Entry 1UWX (X-ray diffraction, 2.20 A resolution); this record covers chains H and P of the 4 polymer chains in the assembly.

# Chain H
Protein: Antibody
Source organism: Mus musculus
Notes: fragment: residues 1-215 (fab fragment, heavy chain); antibody fragment or engineered binder
Sequence (225 residues; numbered 1 to 215 plus 10 insertion-coded residues; the number before each row is that of its first residue; a row labelled like 82A-82C holds insertion residues (82A, then the next letters in order)):
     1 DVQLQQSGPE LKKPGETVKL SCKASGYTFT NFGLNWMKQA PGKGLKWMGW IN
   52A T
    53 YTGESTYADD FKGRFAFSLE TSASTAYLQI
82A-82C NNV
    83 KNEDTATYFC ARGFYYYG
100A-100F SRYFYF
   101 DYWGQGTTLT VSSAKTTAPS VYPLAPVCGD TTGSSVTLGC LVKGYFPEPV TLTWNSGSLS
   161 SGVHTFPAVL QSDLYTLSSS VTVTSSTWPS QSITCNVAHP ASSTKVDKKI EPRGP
Unresolved in the structure: 1, 128-133
Disulfides: Cys22-Cys92, Cys140-Cys195

# Chain P
Protein: Class 1 outer membrane protein variable region 2
UniProt: Q51220 (Q51220); residues 1-13 here correspond to UniProt positions 16-28 (UniProt number = residue number + 15)
Sequence (13 residues; numbered 1 to 13; the number before each row is that of its first residue):
     1 HFVQQTPKSQ PTL

# Chain H / chain P interface
Pairs across the interface - 22 pairs, chain H then chain P:
  Thr30(H) with Gln5(P), hydrogen bond (backbone-side chain)
  Asn31(H) with Gln5(P), hydrogen bond (backbone-side chain)
  Phe32(H) with Gln5(P)
  Gly33(H) with Gln5(P), hydrogen bond (backbone-side chain)
  Trp50(H) with Gln5(P); Thr6(P); Ser9(P)
  Asn52(H) with Gln5(P)
  Thr52A(H) with Gln5(P), hydrogen bond
  Tyr53(H) with Val3(P), hydrophobic; Gln5(P); Thr12(P)
  Thr54(H) with Thr12(P)
  Tyr97(H) with Gln4(P); Gln5(P); Thr6(P); Pro7(P)
  Tyr98(H) with Gln4(P)
  Tyr99(H) with Phe2(P); Gln4(P)
  Phe100D(H) with Thr6(P); Pro7(P)
Interface residues without a listed pair, chain H (15 interface residues in all): Ile51, Gly95
Interface residues without a listed pair, chain P (9 interface residues in all): Pro11

# In short
The interface between chain H and chain P involves 15 residues on one side and 9 on the other, with 4 hydrogen
bonds. Polar pairs include Thr30(H)-Gln5(P), Asn31(H)-Gln5(P) and Gly33(H)-Gln5(P).
Chain H is Antibody (Mus musculus) and chain P is Class 1 outer membrane protein variable region 2; the
structure, P1.2 serosubtype antigen derived from N. meningitidis PorA in complex with Fab fragment, was
determined by X-ray diffraction.
